5SUD - chains A and B; structure by X-ray diffraction, 1.48 A resolution.

Chain A:
Name: Pre-mRNA-splicing factor 8
Source organism: Saccharomyces cerevisiae S288C
Reference sequence: P33334 (PRP8_YEAST); residues 1836-2090 here = UniProt positions 1836-2090
Sequence (258 residues; row label = number of the first residue in the row):
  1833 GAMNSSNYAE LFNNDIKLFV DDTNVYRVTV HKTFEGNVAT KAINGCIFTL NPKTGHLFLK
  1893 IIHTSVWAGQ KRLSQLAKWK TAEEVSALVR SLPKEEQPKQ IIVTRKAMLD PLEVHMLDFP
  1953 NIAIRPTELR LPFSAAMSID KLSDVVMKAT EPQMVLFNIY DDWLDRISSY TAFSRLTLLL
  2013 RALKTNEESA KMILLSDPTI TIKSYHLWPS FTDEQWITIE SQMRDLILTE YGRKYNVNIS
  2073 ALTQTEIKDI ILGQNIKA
Not modelled in the structure: 2070-2090
Sequence notes: expression tag (1833-1835)

Chain B:
Name: A1 cistron-splicing factor AAR2
Source organism: Saccharomyces cerevisiae S288C
Reference sequence: P32357 (AAR2_YEAST); aligned to UniProt positions 1-317 over residues 1-317
Sequence (308 residues; each row starts with the number of its first residue; note: 13 numbers in that range are skipped by the numbering (no residue carries them; nothing is unmodelled there); numbers below 1 keep their minus sign (Gly-3 is residue -3)):
    -3 GAMAMNTVPF TSAPIEVTIG IDQYSFNVKE NQPFHGIKDI PIGHVHVIHF QHADNSSMRY
    57 GYWFDCRMGN FYIQYDPKDG LYKMMEERDG AKFENIVHNF KERQMMVSYP KIDEDDTWYN
   117 LTEFVQMDKI RKIVRKDENQ FSYVDSSMTT VQENEL
   166 SSSSSDPAHS LNYTVINFKS REAIRPGHEM EDFLDKSYYL NTVMLQGIFK NSSNYFGELQ
   226 FAFLNAMFFG NYGSSLQWHA MIELICSSAT VPKHMLDKLD EILYYQIKTL PEQYSDILLN
   286 ERVWNICLYS SFQKNSLHNT EKIMENKYPE LL
Not modelled in the structure: -3 to 0, 166-169
Sequence notes: expression tag (-3 to 0); conflict Ser166 (Leu153 in P32357), Ser167 (Lys154 in P32357), Ser170 (Asp in P32357)
Small-molecule neighbours:
  - V7C (N-[(2R)-2-cyanopropyl]benzamide), molecule 1: Phe22, Asn23, Val24, Gln28, Phe30, Gln100, Met101, Val103
  - V7C, molecule 2: Phe120, Val121, Lys125, Ile126, Lys128, Ile129, Asn177, Thr179, Phe214, Asn219, Gly222, Glu223, Phe226

Interface between chain A and chain B:
Pairs across the interface (19):
  Gln1907(A) - Met195(B)
  Gln1907(A) - Leu199(B)
  Leu1908(A) - Met195(B)  hydrophobic
  Trp1911(A) - Glu194(B)
  Trp1911(A) - Met195(B)
  Trp1911(A) - Phe198(B)  hydrophobic
  Asp1942(A) - Lys184(B)  salt bridge
  Asp1942(A) - Phe198(B)
  Glu1945(A) - Lys184(B)  salt bridge
  Val1946(A) - Lys184(B)
  Val1946(A) - Ile189(B)  hydrophobic
  Val1946(A) - Glu194(B)
  Val1946(A) - Phe198(B)  hydrophobic
  His1947(A) - Glu194(B)
  Leu1949(A) - Lys184(B)
  Leu1949(A) - Ser185(B)
  Leu1949(A) - Arg186(B)
  Leu1949(A) - Ile189(B)  hydrophobic
  Asp1950(A) - Arg186(B)  salt bridge

Overview:
Chain A and chain B form an interface of 9 and 8 residues respectively; the contacts include 3 salt bridges.
Polar contacts include Asp1942(A)-Lys184(B), Glu1945(A)-Lys184(B) and Asp1950(A)-Arg186(B). Ligands of chain
B: compound V7C.
Chain A is Pre-mRNA-splicing factor 8 and chain B is A1 cistron-splicing factor AAR2, both from Saccharomyces
cerevisiae S288C; the structure, PanDDA analysis group deposition -- Aar2/RNaseH in complex with fragment
P03G05 from the F2X-Universal Library, was determined by X-ray diffraction (same publication as 5ST0, 5ST1,
5ST2, 5ST3, 5ST4, 5ST5 and 248 further entries).
